1N0G - chains A and B; structure by X-ray diffraction, 2.80 A resolution.

# Chain A (and B)
Name: Protein mraZ
Organism: Mycoplasma pneumoniae
Notes: chain B of this document is another copy of the same molecule, construct and numbering; everything in this record applies to it too
UniProtKB: P75467 (MRAZ_MYCPN); residues 26-166 here correspond to UniProt positions 1-141 (UniProt number = residue number - 25)
Sequence (166 residues; row label = number of the first residue in the row):
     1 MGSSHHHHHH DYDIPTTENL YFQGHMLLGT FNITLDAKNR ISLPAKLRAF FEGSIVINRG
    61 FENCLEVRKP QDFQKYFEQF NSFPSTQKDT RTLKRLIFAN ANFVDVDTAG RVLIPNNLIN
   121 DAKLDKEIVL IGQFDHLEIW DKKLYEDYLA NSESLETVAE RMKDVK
Unresolved in the structure: 1-21, 163-166
Construct notes: expression tag (1-25)

# Chain A / chain B interface
Contacting residue pairs - 55 pairs, chain A then chain B:
  V56(A) - L28(B)  hydrophobic
  G60(A) - L155(B)
  F61(A) - L155(B)  hydrophobic
  F61(A) - E156(B)
  F61(A) - A159(B)  hydrophobic
  E62(A) - E156(B)  hydrogen bond (backbone-side chain)
  P70(A) - F22(B)  hydrophobic
  P70(A) - M26(B)
  Q71(A) - F22(B)
  F73(A) - M26(B)  hydrophobic
  F73(A) - L28(B)  hydrophobic
  F73(A) - F134(B)  hydrophobic
  Q74(A) - F134(B)
  F77(A) - F134(B)  hydrophobic
  F77(A) - D135(B)
  N81(A) - D135(B)
  F83(A) - M162(B)  hydrophobic
  T86(A) - F83(B)
  D89(A) - V158(B)
  D89(A) - R161(B)  salt bridge
  T90(A) - M162(B)
  R91(A) - F61(B)
  R91(A) - E62(B)  salt bridge
  R91(A) - Y148(B)
  T92(A) - Y148(B)  hydrogen bond
  T92(A) - S152(B)
  T92(A) - V158(B)
  L93(A) - L155(B)  hydrophobic
  L93(A) - A159(B)  hydrophobic
  L93(A) - M162(B)  hydrophobic
  K94(A) - Q133(B)  hydrogen bond (backbone-side chain)
  K94(A) - H136(B)
  R95(A) - F61(B)  hydrogen bond (side chain-backbone)
  R95(A) - E62(B)  salt bridge
  R95(A) - C64(B)
  R95(A) - I131(B)
  R95(A) - Q133(B)
  R95(A) - E138(B)  salt bridge
  R95(A) - W140(B)
  R95(A) - Y148(B)  hydrogen bond
  L96(A) - L155(B)  hydrophobic
  I97(A) - L155(B)  hydrophobic
  F98(A) - L28(B)
  F98(A) - G29(B)  hydrogen bond (backbone-backbone)
  F98(A) - G132(B)
  F98(A) - Q133(B)
  A99(A) - G29(B)
  A99(A) - T30(B)  hydrogen bond (backbone-side chain)
  A99(A) - I131(B)  hydrophobic
  A99(A) - G132(B)
  A101(A) - L28(B)  hydrophobic
  A101(A) - G29(B)  hydrogen bond (backbone-backbone)
  F103(A) - F22(B)
  F103(A) - M26(B)  hydrophobic
  F103(A) - L28(B)  hydrophobic
Interface residues without a listed pair, chain A (30 interface residues in all): R59, N63, S85, K88, N102
Interface residues without a listed pair, chain B (30 interface residues in all): Q23, Y145, L149, E153, S154

# Summary
The chain A/chain B interface involves 30 residues from each chain, with 8 hydrogen bonds and 4 salt bridges.
Among the polar pairs are D89(A)-R161(B), R91(A)-E62(B) and R95(A)-E62(B).
Both chains are Protein mraZ (Mycoplasma pneumoniae). Entry 1N0G (Crystal Structure of A Cell Division and
Cell Wall Biosynthesis Protein UPF0040 from Mycoplasma pneumoniae: Indication ...) was determined by X-ray
diffraction (same publication as 1N0E and 1N0F).
